PDB entry 7BQX | electron microscopy, 4.20 A resolution (low resolution: residue-level contacts below are approximate; hydrogen-bond / salt-bridge calls are withheld) | chains f and g of the 19 polymer chains in the assembly

Chain f (and g):
Protein: Triplex capsid protein 2
Source organism: Epstein-Barr virus (strain B95-8)
Notes: chain g of this document is another copy of the same molecule, construct and numbering; everything in this record applies to it too
Reference sequence: P25214 (TRX2_EBVB9); numbering as in UniProt (aligned over 1-301)
Amino-acid sequence (301 residues; numbered 1 to 301; the number before each row is that of its first residue):
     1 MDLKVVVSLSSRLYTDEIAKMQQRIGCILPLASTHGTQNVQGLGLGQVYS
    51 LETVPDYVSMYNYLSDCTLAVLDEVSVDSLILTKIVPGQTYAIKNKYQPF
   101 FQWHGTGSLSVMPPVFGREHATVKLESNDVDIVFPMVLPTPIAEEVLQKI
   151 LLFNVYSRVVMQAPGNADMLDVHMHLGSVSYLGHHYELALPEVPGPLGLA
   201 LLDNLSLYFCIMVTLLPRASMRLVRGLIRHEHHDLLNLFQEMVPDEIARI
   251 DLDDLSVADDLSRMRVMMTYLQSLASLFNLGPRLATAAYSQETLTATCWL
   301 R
Not modelled in the structure: 161-171 (chain g: 10-12, 51-53, 126-130)

Chain f / chain g interface:
Contacting residue pairs - 109 pairs, chain f then chain g:
  Gly-105(f) / Asp-66(g)
  Thr-106(f) / Asp-66(g)
  Glu-144(f) / Gln-272(g)
  Glu-145(f) / Thr-269(g)
  Gln-148(f) / Arg-265(g)
  Gln-148(f) / Met-268(g)
  Gln-148(f) / Thr-269(g)
  Leu-152(f) / Met-264(g)
  Leu-152(f) / Arg-265(g)
  Val-155(f) / Leu-223(g)
  Tyr-156(f) / Arg-222(g)
  Tyr-156(f) / Val-257(g)
  Tyr-156(f) / Asp-260(g)
  Tyr-156(f) / Leu-261(g)
  Tyr-156(f) / Met-264(g)
  Val-159(f) / Val-257(g)
  Val-172(f) / Leu-261(g)
  His-175(f) / Arg-265(g)
  Leu-176(f) / Leu-261(g)
  Leu-199(f) / His-230(g)
  Leu-199(f) / His-233(g)
  Leu-202(f) / Leu-223(g)
  Leu-202(f) / Leu-227(g)
  Asp-203(f) / Leu-227(g)
  Asp-203(f) / His-233(g)
  Asp-203(f) / Asp-234(g)
  Ser-206(f) / Leu-223(g)
  Ser-206(f) / Leu-227(g)
  Leu-207(f) / Leu-236(g)
  Leu-207(f) / Gln-240(g)
  Phe-209(f) / Ala-219(g)
  Phe-209(f) / Met-268(g)
  Phe-209(f) / Leu-271(g)
  Cys-210(f) / Gln-240(g)
  Ile-211(f) / Gln-240(g)
  Met-212(f) / Leu-216(g)
  Val-213(f) / Leu-216(g)
  Val-213(f) / Pro-217(g)
  Val-213(f) / Ser-220(g)
  Thr-214(f) / Val-243(g)
  Thr-214(f) / Pro-244(g)
  Leu-216(f) / Val-213(g)
  Pro-217(f) / Phe-209(g)
  Pro-217(f) / Val-213(g)
  Ala-219(f) / Tyr-156(g)
  Ser-220(f) / Phe-209(g)
  Ser-220(f) / Cys-210(g)
  Ser-220(f) / Val-213(g)
  Arg-222(f) / Asn-166(g)
  Leu-223(f) / Val-155(g)
  Leu-223(f) / Arg-158(g)
  Leu-223(f) / Val-159(g)
  Leu-223(f) / Cys-210(g)
  Val-224(f) / Cys-210(g)
  Val-224(f) / Thr-214(g)
  Leu-227(f) / Leu-207(g)
  His-230(f) / Gln-162(g)
  Glu-231(f) / Leu-197(g)
  Leu-235(f) / Asn-204(g)
  Leu-235(f) / Leu-207(g)
  Leu-235(f) / Tyr-208(g)
  Leu-235(f) / Ile-211(g)
  Leu-236(f) / Ile-211(g)
  Leu-238(f) / Leu-215(g)
  Leu-238(f) / Asp-259(g)
  Leu-238(f) / Arg-263(g)
  Phe-239(f) / Ile-211(g)
  Phe-239(f) / Thr-214(g)
  Phe-239(f) / Arg-263(g)
  Pro-244(f) / Arg-218(g)
  Pro-244(f) / Arg-263(g)
  Asp-245(f) / Arg-218(g)
  Asp-245(f) / Asp-251(g)
  Asp-245(f) / Leu-252(g)
  Glu-246(f) / Thr-214(g)
  Glu-246(f) / Pro-217(g)
  Glu-246(f) / Arg-218(g)
  Ile-247(f) / Thr-214(g)
  Arg-249(f) / Ile-247(g)
  Arg-249(f) / Ile-250(g)
  Arg-249(f) / Asp-251(g)
  Leu-255(f) / Val-159(g)
  Leu-255(f) / Asn-166(g)
  Ser-256(f) / Tyr-156(g)
  Val-257(f) / Tyr-156(g)
  Val-257(f) / Asp-171(g)
  Val-257(f) / His-175(g)
  Asp-260(f) / Leu-152(g)
  Asp-260(f) / Tyr-156(g)
  Leu-261(f) / Lys-149(g)
  Leu-261(f) / Leu-152(g)
  Leu-261(f) / Leu-176(g)
  Met-264(f) / Gln-148(g)
  Met-264(f) / Leu-152(g)
  Met-264(f) / Phe-209(g)
  Arg-265(f) / Glu-145(g)
  Arg-265(f) / Gln-148(g)
  Met-268(f) / Glu-144(g)
  Met-268(f) / Gln-148(g)
  Met-268(f) / Phe-278(g)
  Leu-271(f) / Leu-271(g)
  Leu-271(f) / Ala-275(g)
  Leu-271(f) / Phe-278(g)
  Gln-272(f) / Phe-278(g)
  Leu-274(f) / Leu-271(g)
  Ala-275(f) / Gln-272(g)
  Ala-275(f) / Ala-275(g)
  Phe-278(f) / Met-268(g)
  Phe-278(f) / Gln-272(g)
Other interface residues (no listed pair), chain f (58 interface residues in all): Arg-158, Met-221, Met-267
Other interface residues (no listed pair), chain g (66 interface residues in all): Leu-147, Met-212, Asn-237, Asp-245, Val-266, Met-267, Ser-276, Asn-279, Arg-283

In short:
The interface between chain f and chain g involves 58 residues on one side and 66 on the other.
Chain f and chain g are both Triplex capsid protein 2 (Epstein-Barr virus (strain B95-8)); the structure,
Epstein-Barr virus, C5 portal vertex, was determined by electron microscopy, deposited together with 7BQT,
7BR7, 7BR8 and 7BSI.
